5S5F - chains B and C of the 6 polymer chains in the assembly; structure by X-ray diffraction, 2.24 A resolution.

Chain B:
Protein: Tubulin beta-2B chain
Organism: Bos taurus
UniProtKB: Q6B856 (TBB2B_BOVIN); the author numbering skips numbers that UniProt does not, so the offset changes along the chain: 1-42 = UniProt 1-42; 45-360 = UniProt 43-358; 369-455 = UniProt 359-445
Sequence (445 residues; numbered 1 to 455; 10 numbers in that range are skipped by the numbering (no residue carries them; nothing is unmodelled there); the number before each row is that of its first residue):
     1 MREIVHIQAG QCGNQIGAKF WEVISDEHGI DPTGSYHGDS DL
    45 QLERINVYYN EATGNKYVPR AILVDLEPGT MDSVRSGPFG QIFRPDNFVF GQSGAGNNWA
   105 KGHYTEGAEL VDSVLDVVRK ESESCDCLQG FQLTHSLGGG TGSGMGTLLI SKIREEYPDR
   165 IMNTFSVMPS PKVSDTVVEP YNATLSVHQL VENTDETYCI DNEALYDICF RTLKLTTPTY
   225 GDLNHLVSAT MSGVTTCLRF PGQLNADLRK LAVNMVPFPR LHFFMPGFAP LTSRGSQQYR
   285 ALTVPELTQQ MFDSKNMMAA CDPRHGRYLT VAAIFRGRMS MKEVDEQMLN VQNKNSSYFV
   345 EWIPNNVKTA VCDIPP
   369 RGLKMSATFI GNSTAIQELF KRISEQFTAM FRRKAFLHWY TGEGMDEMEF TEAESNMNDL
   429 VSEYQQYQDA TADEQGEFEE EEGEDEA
Disordered / not traced: 276-281, 438-455
Metal / ion sites: Mg2+: Q11 (together with GDP); Ca2+: E113 (shared with E284(C) of chain C)
Residues lining bound ligands:
  - GDP (guanosine-5'-diphosphate): G10, Q11, C12, Q15, I16, D69, A99, N101, S140, G142, G143, G144, T145, G146, S147, V171, P173, V177, D179, E183, N206, L209, Y224, L227, N228
  - UQM (N-[4-(2-amino-2-oxoethyl)phenyl]acetamide): G100, N101, N102, K105, W407
Curated features (UniProtKB/Swiss-Prot):
  - motif: M1 to I4 (MREI motif)
  - binding site (GTP): Q11, E71, S140, G144, T145, G146, N206, N228
  - binding site (Mg(2+)): E71
  - modified residue: S40 (Phosphoserine), T57 (Phosphothreonine), K60 (N6-acetyllysine), S174 (Phosphoserine), T287 (Phosphothreonine), T292 (Phosphothreonine), R320 (Omega-N-methylarginine), E448 (5-glutamyl polyglutamate)
  - cross-link (Glycyl lysine isopeptide (Lys-Gly)): K60 (interchain with G-Cter in ubiquitin), K326 (interchain with G-Cter in ubiquitin)

Chain C:
Protein: Tubulin alpha-1B chain
Organism: Bos taurus
UniProtKB: P81947 (TBA1B_BOVIN); numbering as in UniProt (aligned over 1-451)
Sequence (451 residues; numbered 1 to 451; the number before each row is that of its first residue):
     1 MRECISIHVG QAGVQIGNAC WELYCLEHGI QPDGQMPSDK TIGGGDDSFN TFFSETGAGK
    61 HVPRAVFVDL EPTVIDEVRT GTYRQLFHPE QLITGKEDAA NNYARGHYTI GKEIIDLVLD
   121 RIRKLADQCT GLQGFLVFHS FGGGTGSGFT SLLMERLSVD YGKKSKLEFS IYPAPQVSTA
   181 VVEPYNSILT THTTLEHSDC AFMVDNEAIY DICRRNLDIE RPTYTNLNRL ISQIVSSITA
   241 SLRFDGALNV DLTEFQTNLV PYPRIHFPLA TYAPVISAEK AYHEQLSVAE ITNACFEPAN
   301 QMVKCDPRHG KYMACCLLYR GDVVPKDVNA AIATIKTKRS IQFVDWCPTG FKVGINYQPP
   361 TVVPGGDLAK VQRAVCMLSN TTAIAEAWAR LDHKFDLMYA KRAFVHWYVG EGMEEGEFSE
   421 AREDMAALEK DYEEVGVDSV EGEGEEEGEE Y
Disordered / not traced: 441-451
Metal / ion sites: Ca2+ site 1: D39, T41, G44, E55; Ca2+ site 2: E284 (shared with E113(B) of chain B)
Residues lining bound ligands:
  - GTP (guanosine-5'-triphosphate): G10, Q11, A12, Q15, I16, D69, D98, A99, A100, N101, S140, G142, G143, G144, T145, G146, I171, P173, V177, S178, T179, E183, N206, Y224, L227, N228, I231
  - UQM (N-[4-(2-amino-2-oxoethyl)phenyl]acetamide): K163, S165, D199, T253, Q256, T257

How chain B and chain C interact:
Pairs across the interface - 41 pairs, chain B then chain C:
  Q96(B) with M1(C); R2(C)
  N101(B) with E254(C)
  D179(B) with E254(C); K352(C), hydrogen bond (backbone-side chain)
  T180(B) with E254(C); N258(C)
  V181(B) with N258(C), hydrogen bond (backbone-side chain); P348(C), hydrophobic
  V182(B) with T257(C)
  T221(B) with P325(C); K326(C); N329(C)
  A397(B) with W346(C)
  M398(B) with W346(C)
  R400(B) with D345(C), salt bridge; S439(C), hydrogen bond
  R401(B) with Y262(C), hydrogen bond (backbone-side chain); D345(C), salt bridge; W346(C); E434(C), hydrogen bond (side chain-backbone); V435(C); V437(C), hydrogen bond (side chain-backbone); D438(C); S439(C), hydrogen bond
  K402(B) with Y262(C)
  A403(B) with P261(C); Y262(C); W346(C), hydrophobic
  F404(B) with T257(C); N258(C); V260(C); P261(C), hydrogen bond (backbone-backbone); W346(C), hydrophobic
  H406(B) with V260(C), hydrogen bond (side chain-backbone); P261(C); Y262(C); P263(C)
  W407(B) with Q256(C); T257(C), hydrogen bond (side chain-backbone); V260(C)
Interface residues without a listed pair, chain B (19 interface residues in all): S97, G100, L405

Summary:
19 residues of chain B face 22 of chain C across their interface; the contacts include 10 hydrogen bonds and 2
salt bridges. Polar pairs include R400(B)-D345(C), R401(B)-D345(C) and D179(B)-K352(C). Compound UQM is bound
between chain B and chain C. Bound to chain B: GDP.
Here chain B is Tubulin beta-2B chain and chain C is Tubulin alpha-1B chain, both from Bos taurus. Entry 5S5F
(Tubulin-Z87615031-complex) was determined by X-ray diffraction (same publication as 5S4L, 5S4M, 5S4N, 5S4O,
5S4P, 5S4Q and 52 further entries).
